Entry 3JB2 (electron microscopy, 3.10 A resolution); this record covers chains B and C of the 5 polymer chains in the assembly.

Chain B (and C):
Protein: Capsid protein VP1
Organism: Bombyx mori cypovirus 1
Notes: chain C of this document is another copy of the same molecule, construct and numbering; everything in this record applies to it too
UniProt: Q6TS43 (CAPSD_CPVBM); residue numbers follow UniProt; this construct covers 1-1333
Chain sequence (1333 residues; each row starts with the number of its first residue):
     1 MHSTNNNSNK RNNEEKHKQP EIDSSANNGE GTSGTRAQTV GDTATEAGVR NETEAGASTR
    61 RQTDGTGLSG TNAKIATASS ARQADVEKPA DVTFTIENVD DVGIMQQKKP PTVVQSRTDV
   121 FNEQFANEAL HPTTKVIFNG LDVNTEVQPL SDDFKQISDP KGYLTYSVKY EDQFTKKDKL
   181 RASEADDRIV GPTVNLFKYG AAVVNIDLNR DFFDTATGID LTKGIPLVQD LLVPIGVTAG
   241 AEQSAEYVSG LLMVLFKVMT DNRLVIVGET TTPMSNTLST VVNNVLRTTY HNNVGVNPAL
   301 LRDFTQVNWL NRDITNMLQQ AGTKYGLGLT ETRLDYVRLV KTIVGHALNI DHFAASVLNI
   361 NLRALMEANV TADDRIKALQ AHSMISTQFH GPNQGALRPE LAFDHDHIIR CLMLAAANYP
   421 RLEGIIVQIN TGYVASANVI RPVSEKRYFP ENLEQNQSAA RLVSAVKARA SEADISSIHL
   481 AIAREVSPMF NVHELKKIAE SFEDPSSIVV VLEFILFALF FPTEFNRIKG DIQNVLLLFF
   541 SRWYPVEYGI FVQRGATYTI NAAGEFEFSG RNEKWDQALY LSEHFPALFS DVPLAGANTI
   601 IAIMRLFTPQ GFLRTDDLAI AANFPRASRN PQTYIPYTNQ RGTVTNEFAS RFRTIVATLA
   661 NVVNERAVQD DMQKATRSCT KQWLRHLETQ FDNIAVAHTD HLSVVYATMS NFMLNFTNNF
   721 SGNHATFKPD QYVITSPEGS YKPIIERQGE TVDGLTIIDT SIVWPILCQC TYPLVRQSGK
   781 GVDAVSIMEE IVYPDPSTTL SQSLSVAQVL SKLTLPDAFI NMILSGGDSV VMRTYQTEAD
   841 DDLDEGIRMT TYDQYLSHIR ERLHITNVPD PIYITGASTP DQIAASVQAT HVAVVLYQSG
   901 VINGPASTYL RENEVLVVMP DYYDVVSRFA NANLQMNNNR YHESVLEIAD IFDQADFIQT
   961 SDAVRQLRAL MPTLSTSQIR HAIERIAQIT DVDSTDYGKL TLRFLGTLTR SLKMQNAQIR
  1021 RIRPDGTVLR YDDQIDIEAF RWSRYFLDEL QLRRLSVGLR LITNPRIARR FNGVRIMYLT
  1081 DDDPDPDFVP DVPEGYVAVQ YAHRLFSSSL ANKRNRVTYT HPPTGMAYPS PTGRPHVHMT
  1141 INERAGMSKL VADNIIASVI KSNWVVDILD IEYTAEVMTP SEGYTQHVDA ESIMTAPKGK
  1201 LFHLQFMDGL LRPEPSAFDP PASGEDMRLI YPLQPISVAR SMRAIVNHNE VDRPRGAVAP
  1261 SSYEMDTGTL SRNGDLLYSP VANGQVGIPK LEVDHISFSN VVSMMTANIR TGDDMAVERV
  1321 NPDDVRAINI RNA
Disordered / not traced: 1-134, 778-785 (chain C: 1-73, 777-785)

Interface between chain B and chain C:
Contacting residue pairs (119; chain B residue first):
  Pro234(B) with Met788(C)
  Ile235(B) with Leu774(C); Asp1324(C); Arg1326(C)
  Gly236(B) with Leu774(C); Ile791(C); Asp1323(C); Asp1324(C); Val1325(C), hydrogen bond (backbone-backbone)
  Val237(B) with Met788(C); Asp1323(C); Asp1324(C)
  Thr238(B) with Asp1323(C)
  Glu573(B) with Val668(C); Lys674(C), salt bridge
  Lys574(B) with Asp671(C), salt bridge; Lys674(C), hydrogen bond (backbone-side chain)
  Asp576(B) with Asp671(C); Ala675(C), hydrogen bond (side chain-backbone)
  Ala578(B) with Lys674(C); Ser678(C)
  Leu579(B) with Arg677(C)
  Glu738(B) with Thr645(C); Arg653(C), salt bridge
  Gly739(B) with Arg653(C)
  Ser740(B) with Arg685(C)
  Tyr741(B) with Arg685(C)
  Pro743(B) with Arg685(C)
  Glu746(B) with Gln682(C); Arg685(C), salt bridge
  Arg747(B) with Asn456(C); Ala675(C); Gln682(C)
  Gln748(B) with Asn456(C), hydrogen bond (backbone-side chain)
  Gly749(B) with Asn456(C)
  Glu750(B) with Asn452(C)
  Gly827(B) with Val644(C)
  Asp828(B) with Thr645(C)
  Ser829(B) with Gly642(C); Thr645(C), hydrogen bond (backbone-side chain)
  Val831(B) with Arg641(C); Glu647(C)
  Asp853(B) with Arg651(C), salt bridge
  Ser857(B) with Thr654(C)
  His858(B) with Thr645(C)
  Glu943(B) with Arg641(C), salt bridge
  Val945(B) with Arg641(C)
  Thr973(B) with Gln640(C); Thr643(C); Arg1326(C), hydrogen bond (backbone-side chain)
  Leu974(B) with Gln640(C), hydrogen bond (backbone-side chain); Thr643(C), hydrogen bond (backbone-backbone); Arg1326(C), hydrogen bond (backbone-side chain)
  Ser975(B) with Val696(C)
  Thr976(B) with Asp692(C); Asn693(C)
  Ser977(B) with Asn693(C); Val775(C), hydrogen bond (side chain-backbone)
  Gln978(B) with Arg1326(C), hydrogen bond
  Arg980(B) with Asn693(C), hydrogen bond
  His981(B) with Ile787(C)
  Ser1011(B) with Thr689(C)
  Lys1013(B) with Asp692(C), salt bridge
  Gln1015(B) with Val644(C)
  Asp1025(B) with Asn664(C), hydrogen bond (backbone-side chain)
  Tyr1078(B) with Phe121(C), hydrophobic; Glu123(C), hydrogen bond
  Ser1108(B) with Pro392(C); Asn393(C), hydrogen bond (backbone-side chain)
  Ser1109(B) with Asn393(C)
  Gly1146(B) with Gln388(C); His390(C), hydrogen bond (backbone-side chain); Val1320(C)
  Ser1148(B) with His390(C); Glu1318(C), hydrogen bond
  Lys1149(B) with Phe138(C); Asn139(C), hydrogen bond (side chain-backbone); Gly140(C); Val143(C); Glu1318(C), hydrogen bond (backbone-side chain)
  Leu1150(B) with Leu141(C), hydrophobic; Val143(C), hydrophobic; Asn144(C)
  Ala1152(B) with Phe138(C), hydrophobic
  Asp1153(B) with Val136(C); Ile137(C), hydrogen bond (side chain-backbone); Phe138(C), hydrogen bond (side chain-backbone)
  Ala1157(B) with Ile137(C), hydrophobic
  Ile1160(B) with Arg117(C)
  Tyr1184(B) with Val120(C), hydrophobic
  His1187(B) with Asp119(C), salt bridge; Val120(C)
  Val1188(B) with Thr118(C); Asp119(C), hydrogen bond (backbone-backbone)
  Asp1189(B) with Ser116(C), hydrogen bond; Arg117(C); Thr118(C)
  Ala1190(B) with Arg117(C), hydrogen bond (backbone-backbone); Phe138(C)
  Glu1191(B) with Phe138(C); Asn139(C), hydrogen bond (side chain-backbone)
  Met1194(B) with Phe138(C), hydrophobic
  Lys1198(B) with Asp1323(C), salt bridge
  Gly1224(B) with Asn122(C)
  Glu1225(B) with Phe121(C); Asn122(C), hydrogen bond (backbone-side chain); Glu123(C), hydrogen bond (backbone-backbone)
  Asp1226(B) with Phe121(C); Asn122(C), hydrogen bond
  Met1227(B) with Val120(C); Phe121(C), hydrogen bond (backbone-backbone); Glu123(C)
  Arg1228(B) with Asp119(C); Val120(C)
  Leu1229(B) with Arg117(C); Thr118(C); Asp119(C), hydrogen bond (backbone-backbone); Phe121(C), hydrophobic
  Ile1230(B) with Asp119(C)
Also at the interface, not in a pair above, chain B (83 interface residues in all): Asp230, Val233, Glu494, Trp575, Gln854, Pro972, Ile979, Asp1081, His1103, Leu1110, Lys1113, Ala1145, Met1147, Ile1156, Gln1186, Thr1195
Also at the interface, not in a pair above, chain C (66 interface residues in all): Val99, Gln124, Gly391, Ser458, Ser650, Gln669, Glu688, Arg776, Ser786, Tyr793

In short:
Chain B and chain C form an interface of 83 and 66 residues respectively, with 30 hydrogen bonds and 9 salt
bridges. Polar contacts include Glu573(B)-Lys674(C), Lys574(B)-Asp671(C) and Glu738(B)-Arg653(C).
Chain B and chain C are both Capsid protein VP1 (Bombyx mori cypovirus 1); the structure, Atomic model of
cytoplasmic polyhedrosis virus with SAM and GTP, was determined by electron microscopy together with 3JAY,
3JAZ, 3JB0, 3JB1 and 3JB3 from the same study.
